Entry 6R1T (electron microscopy, 4.02 A resolution (low resolution: residue-level contacts below are approximate; hydrogen-bond / salt-bridge calls are withheld)); this record covers chains C and I of the 10 polymer chains in the assembly.

== Chain C ==
Molecule: Histone H2A
From: Xenopus laevis
Reference sequence: Q6AZJ8 (Q6AZJ8_XENLA); residues 10-120 here correspond to UniProt positions 11-121 (UniProt number = residue number + 1)
Sequence (111 residues; each row starts with the number of its first residue):
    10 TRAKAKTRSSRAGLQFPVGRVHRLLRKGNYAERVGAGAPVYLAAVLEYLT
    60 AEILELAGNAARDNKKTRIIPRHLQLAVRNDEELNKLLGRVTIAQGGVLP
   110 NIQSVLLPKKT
Unresolved in the structure: 10-12

== Chain I ==
Molecule: 147-nt DNA strand
From: synthetic construct
Sequence (147 nucleotides; numbered -73 to 73; the number before each row is that of its first residue; numbers below 1 keep their minus sign (DA-73 is residue -73)):
   -73 ATCGGATGTATATATCTGACACGTGCCTGGAGACTAGGGAGTAATCCCCT
   -23 TGGCGGTTAAAACGCGGGGGACAGCGCGTACGTGCGTTTAAGCGGTGCTA
    27 GAGCTGTCTACGACCAATTGAGCGGCCTCGGCACCGGGATTCTCGAT

== Chain C / chain I interface ==
Residue-residue contacts - 13 pairs, chain C then chain I:
  Thr16(C) with DA-41(I)
  Ser18(C) with DG-42(I)
  Ser19(C) with DG-42(I)
  Arg20(C) with DG-42(I)
  Ala21(C) with DA-43(I)
  Gly28(C) with DG-44(I); DA-43(I)
  Arg29(C) with DG-44(I)
  Arg42(C) with DG-35(I)
  Arg77(C) with DA-55(I); DC-54(I); DA-53(I)
  Thr120(C) with DA-73(I)
Interface residues without a listed pair, chain C (13 interface residues in all): Arg17, Val27, Arg32

== In short ==
Chain C and chain I form an interface of 13 and 9 residues respectively.
Here chain C is Histone H2A (Xenopus laevis) and chain I is a 147-nt DNA strand (synthetic construct). Entry
6R1T (Structure of LSD2/NPAC-linker/nucleosome core particle complex: Class 1, free nuclesome) was determined
by electron microscopy (same publication as 6R1U and 6R25).
